8UYC - chains A and B; structure by electron microscopy, 3.75 A resolution.

# Chain A (and B)
Name: Magnesium-transporting ATPase, P-type 1
Organism: Escherichia coli K-12
Notes: chain B of this document is another copy of the same molecule, construct and numbering; everything in this record applies to it too
UniProt: P0ABB8 (ATMA_ECOLI); numbering as in UniProt (aligned over 1-898)
Amino-acid sequence (904 residues; numbered 1 to 904; the number before each row is that of its first residue):
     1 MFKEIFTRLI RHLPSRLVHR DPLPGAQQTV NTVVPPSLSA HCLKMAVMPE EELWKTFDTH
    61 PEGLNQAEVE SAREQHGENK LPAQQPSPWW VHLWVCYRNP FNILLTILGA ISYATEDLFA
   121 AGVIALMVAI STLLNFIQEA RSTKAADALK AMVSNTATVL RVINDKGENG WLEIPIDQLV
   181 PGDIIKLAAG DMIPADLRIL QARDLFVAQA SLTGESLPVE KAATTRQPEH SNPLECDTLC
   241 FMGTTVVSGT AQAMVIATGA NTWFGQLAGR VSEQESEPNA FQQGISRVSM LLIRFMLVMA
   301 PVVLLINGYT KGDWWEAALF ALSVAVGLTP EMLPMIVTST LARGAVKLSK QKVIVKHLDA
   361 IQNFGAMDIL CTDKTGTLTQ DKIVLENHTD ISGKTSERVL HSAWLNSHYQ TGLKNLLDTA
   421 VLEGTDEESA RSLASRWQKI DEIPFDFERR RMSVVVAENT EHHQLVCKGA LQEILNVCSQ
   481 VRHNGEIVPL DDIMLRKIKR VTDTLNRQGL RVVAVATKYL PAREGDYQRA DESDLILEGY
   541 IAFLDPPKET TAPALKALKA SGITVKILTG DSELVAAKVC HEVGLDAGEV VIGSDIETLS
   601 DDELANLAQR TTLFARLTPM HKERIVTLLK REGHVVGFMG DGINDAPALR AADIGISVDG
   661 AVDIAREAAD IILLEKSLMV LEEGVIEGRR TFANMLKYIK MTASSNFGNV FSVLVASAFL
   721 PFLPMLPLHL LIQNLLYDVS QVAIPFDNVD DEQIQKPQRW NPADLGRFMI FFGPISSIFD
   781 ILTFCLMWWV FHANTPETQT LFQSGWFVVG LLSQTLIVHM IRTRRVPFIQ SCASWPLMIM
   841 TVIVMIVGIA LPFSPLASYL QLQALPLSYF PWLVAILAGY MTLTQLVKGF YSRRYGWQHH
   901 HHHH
Unresolved in the structure: 899-904
Construct notes: expression tag (899-904)
Swiss-Prot annotation at these positions:
  - active site: Asp-373 (4-aspartylphosphate intermediate)
  - binding site (Mg(2+)): Glu-331, Asp-641, Asp-645, Asn-709, Asn-734, Asp-738
Metal / ion sites: Mg2+ site 1 near Asp-191 (its only coordinating residue here); Mg2+ site 2: Asp-441, Asp-526; Mg2+ site 3 near Asn-709 (its only coordinating residue here)
Reported in the primary citation:
  - catalytic residues: Glu-215, Asp-373 (citing earlier work)
  - mutagenesis - D373N: abolished catalytic activity
  - mutagenesis - E331A, D373N, D780A: abolished growth
  - mutagenesis - E215A, D441A, D738A: decreased growth
  - mutagenesis - D191A, T213A, E220A, D663A: unchanged growth
  - specificity-determining residues: Asp-780 (by similarity / conservation)
  - mutagenesis - D780A: unchanged catalytic activity
  - mutagenesis - D441A: decreased catalytic activity

# Interface between chain A and chain B
Residue-residue contacts (18; chain A residue first):
  Gln-380(A) / Pro-547(B)
  Lys-382(A) / Glu-582(B)  salt bridge
  Val-384(A) / Leu-544(B)  hydrophobic
  Val-384(A) / Pro-547(B)
  Leu-385(A) / Leu-510(B)  hydrophobic
  Leu-385(A) / Leu-544(B)  hydrophobic
  Glu-386(A) / Gln-508(B)
  Asn-387(A) / Gln-508(B)
  Gln-508(A) / Glu-386(B)
  Leu-510(A) / Leu-385(B)  hydrophobic
  Leu-544(A) / Val-384(B)  hydrophobic
  Leu-544(A) / Leu-385(B)  hydrophobic
  Leu-544(A) / Leu-544(B)  hydrophobic
  Pro-546(A) / Pro-546(B)  hydrophobic
  Pro-547(A) / Gln-380(B)
  Pro-547(A) / Val-384(B)
  Glu-549(A) / Gln-380(B)
  Glu-582(A) / Lys-382(B)  salt bridge
Other interface residues (no listed pair), chain A (14 interface residues in all): Lys-548
Other interface residues (no listed pair), chain B (14 interface residues in all): Asn-387, Lys-548, Glu-549

# Summary
Chain A and chain B each contribute 14 residues to their interface; the contacts include 2 salt bridges. The
salt-bridged pair is Lys-382(A)/Glu-582(B). From the paper: catalytic residues Glu-215(A) and Asp-373(A);
E331A, D373N and D780A of chain A abolish growth; 10 substitutions were tested in all.
Both chains are Magnesium-transporting ATPase, P-type 1 (Escherichia coli K-12). Entry 8UYC (Magnesium
transporter MgtA dimer from E. coli in 5 mM MgCl2 and 5 mM ADP) was determined by electron microscopy,
deposited together with 8UY7, 8UY8, 8UY9, 8UYA and 8UYB.
